6CIL - chains C and F of the 9 polymer chains in the assembly; structure by X-ray diffraction, 4.15 A resolution (low resolution: residue-level contacts below are approximate; hydrogen-bond / salt-bridge calls are withheld).

== Chain C ==
Molecule: V(D)J recombination-activating protein 1
Organism: Mus musculus
Notes: EC 3.1.-.-, 2.3.2.27
Reference sequence: P15919 (RAG1_MOUSE); residue numbers follow UniProt; this construct covers 384-1008
Chain sequence (625 residues; row label = number of the first residue in the row):
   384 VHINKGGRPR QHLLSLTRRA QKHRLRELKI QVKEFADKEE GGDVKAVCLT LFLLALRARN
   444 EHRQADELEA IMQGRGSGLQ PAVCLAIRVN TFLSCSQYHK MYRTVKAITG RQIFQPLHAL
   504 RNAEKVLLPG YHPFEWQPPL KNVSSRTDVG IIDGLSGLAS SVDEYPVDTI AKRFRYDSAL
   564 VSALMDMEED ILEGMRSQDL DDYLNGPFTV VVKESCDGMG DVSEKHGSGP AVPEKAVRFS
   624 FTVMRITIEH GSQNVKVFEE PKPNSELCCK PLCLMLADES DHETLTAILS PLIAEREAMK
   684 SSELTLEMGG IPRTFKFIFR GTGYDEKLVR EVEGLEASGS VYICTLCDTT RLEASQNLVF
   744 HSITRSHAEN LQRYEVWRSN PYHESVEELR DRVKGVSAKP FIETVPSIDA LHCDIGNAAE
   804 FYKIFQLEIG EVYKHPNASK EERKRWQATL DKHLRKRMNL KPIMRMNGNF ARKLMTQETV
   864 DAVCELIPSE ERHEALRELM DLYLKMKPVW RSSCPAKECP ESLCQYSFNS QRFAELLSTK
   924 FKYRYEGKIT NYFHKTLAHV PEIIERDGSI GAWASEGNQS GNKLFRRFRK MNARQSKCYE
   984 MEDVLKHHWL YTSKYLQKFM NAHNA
Disordered / not traced: 384-396, 443-445, 455-458, 609-616, 955-961, 1008
Construct notes: engineered mutation Gln-962 (Glu in P15919)
Metal / ion sites: Mn2+: Asp-600, Asp-708; Zn2+: Cys-727, Cys-730, His-937, His-942
Swiss-Prot annotation at these positions:
  - DNA-binding region: Gly-389 to Gln-456 (NBD)
  - binding site (a divalent metal cation): Asp-600, Asp-708
  - site: Trp-893 (Essential for DNA hairpin formation, participates in base-stacking interactions near the cleavage site)
  - mutagenesis: Arg-391 (R391A: Defects in converting nicked products to hairpins; R391L: Impairs DNA-binding and hairpin formation while maintaining some nicking activity), Arg-393 (R393A: Impairs DNA-binding and hairpin formation while maintaining some nicking activity), Arg-401 (R401A: Allows robust hairpin activity), Arg-402 (R402A: Defects in converting nicked products to hairpins), Lys-405 (K405A: Reduced hairpin activity), His-406 (H406A: Allows robust hairpin activity), Arg-407 (R407A: Impairs DNA-binding and reduces hairpin formation without affecting nicking activity), Asn-443 (N443A: Impairs DNA-binding; when associated with A-445), His-445 (H445A: Impairs DNA-binding; when associated with A-443), Asp-546 (D546A: Loss of DNA-binding), Asp-560 (D560A: Loss of DNA-binding), Glu-597 (E597Q: Impaired cleavage), 19 further mutagenesis entries in UniProt
Reported in the primary citation:
  - catalytic residues: Asp-600, Asp-708 (citing earlier work)

== Chain F ==
Molecule: Intact 12RSS substrate reverse strand
Sequence (40 nucleotides; row label = number of the first residue in the row):
     1 CGGGTTTTTG TTAAGGGCTG TATCACTGTG TAAGACAGGC
Disordered / not traced: 1-2, 40

== Interface between chain C and chain F ==
Contacting residue pairs (14):
  Leu-399(C) / DT9(F)
  Thr-400(C) / DT9(F)
  Arg-402(C) / DT9(F)
  Ala-403(C) / DT8(F)
  Ala-403(C) / DT9(F)
  His-406(C) / DT9(F)
  His-482(C) / DT21(F)
  Tyr-485(C) / DG20(F)
  Arg-486(C) / DT21(F)
  Pro-499(C) / DG20(F)
  His-501(C) / DT19(F)
  Glu-607(C) / DT29(F)
  Gln-978(C) / DT27(F)
  Ser-979(C) / DC26(F)
Also at the interface, not in a pair above, chain C (17 interface residues in all): Arg-407, Gln-495, Lys-608, Lys-980
Also at the interface, not in a pair above, chain F (9 interface residues in all): DG28

== Summary ==
The interface between chain C and chain F involves 17 residues on one side and 9 on the other. The Mn2+ site
is built by Asp-600(C) and Asp-708(C). From UniProt: a DNA-binding region, divalent metal cation-binding
residues Asp-600(C) and Asp-708(C) and 31 mutagenesis sites on chain C. The paper reports catalytic residues
Asp-600(C) and Asp-708(C).
Chain C is V(D)J recombination-activating protein 1 (Mus musculus) and chain F is Intact 12RSS substrate
reverse strand; the structure, Pre-reaction complex, rag1(e962q)/2-intact/intact 12/23RSS complex in MN2+, was
determined by X-ray diffraction (same publication as 5ZDZ, 5ZE0, 5ZE1, 5ZE2, 6CG0, 6CIJ, 6CIK and 6CIM).
